Entry 8T49 (electron microscopy, 3.20 A resolution); this record covers chains A and B of the 18 polymer chains in the assembly.

Chain A:
Protein: MD65 N332-GT5 SOSIP gp120
Source organism: Human immunodeficiency virus 1
Amino-acid sequence (481 residues; numbered 31 to 513 plus 11 insertion-coded residues; 13 numbers in that range are skipped by the numbering (no residue carries them; nothing is unmodelled there); the number before each row is that of its first residue; a row labelled like 185A-185J holds insertion residues (185A, then the next letters in order)):
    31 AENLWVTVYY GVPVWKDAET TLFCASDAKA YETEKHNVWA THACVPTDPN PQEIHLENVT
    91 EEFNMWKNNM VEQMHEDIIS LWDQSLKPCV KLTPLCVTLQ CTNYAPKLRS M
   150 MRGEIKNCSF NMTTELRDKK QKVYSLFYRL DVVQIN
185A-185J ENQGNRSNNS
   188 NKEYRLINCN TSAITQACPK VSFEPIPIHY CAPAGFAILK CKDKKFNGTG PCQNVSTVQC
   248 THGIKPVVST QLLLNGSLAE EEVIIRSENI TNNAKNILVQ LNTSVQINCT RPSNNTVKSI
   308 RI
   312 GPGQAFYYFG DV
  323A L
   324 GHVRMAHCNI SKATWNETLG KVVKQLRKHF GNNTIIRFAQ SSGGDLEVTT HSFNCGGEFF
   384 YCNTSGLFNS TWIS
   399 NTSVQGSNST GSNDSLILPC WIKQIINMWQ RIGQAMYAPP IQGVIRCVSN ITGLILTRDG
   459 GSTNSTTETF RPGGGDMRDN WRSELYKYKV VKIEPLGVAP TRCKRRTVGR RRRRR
Not modelled in the structure: 31-32, 58-65, 185A-185J, 399-411, 458-462, 505-513
Disulfides: Cys-54/Cys-74, Cys-119/Cys-205, Cys-126/Cys-196, Cys-131/Cys-157, Cys-218/Cys-247, Cys-228/Cys-239, Cys-296/Cys-331, Cys-378/Cys-445, Cys-385/Cys-418
Covalent attachments: N-acetylglucosamine (NAG) linked to Asn-88, Asn-156, Asn-160, Asn-197, Asn-234, Asn-241, Asn-262, Asn-276, Asn-289, Asn-295, Asn-301, Asn-339, Asn-355, Asn-386, Asn-392, Asn-448; glycan linked to Asn-332

Chain B:
Protein: MD65 N332-GT5 SOSIP gp41
Source organism: Human immunodeficiency virus 1
Amino-acid sequence (153 residues; each row starts with the number of its first residue):
   512 AAGIGASSDG FLGAAGSTMG AASMTLTVQA RNLLSGIVQQ QSNLLRAPEP QQHLLKDTHW
   572 GIKQLQARVL AVEHYLRDQQ LLGIWGCSGK LICCTNVPWN SSWSNRNLSE IWDNMTWLQW
   632 DKEISNYTQI IYGLLEESQN QQEKNEQDLL ALD
Not modelled in the structure: 512-519, 547-571
Disulfides: Cys-598/Cys-604
Covalent attachments: N-acetylglucosamine (NAG) linked to Asn-611, Asn-618, Asn-637

How chain A and chain B interact:
Pairs across the interface (95):
  Leu-34(A) with Pro-609(B); Trp-610(B), hydrogen bond (backbone-backbone); Leu-619(B), hydrophobic
  Trp-35(A) with Asn-607(B); Val-608(B); Pro-609(B)
  Val-36(A) with Thr-606(B), hydrogen bond (backbone-side chain); Val-608(B), hydrogen bond (backbone-backbone); Trp-610(B), hydrophobic; Trp-614(B), hydrophobic; Ile-642(B), hydrophobic
  Thr-37(A) with Cys-604(B)
  Val-38(A) with Leu-593(B), hydrophobic; Trp-596(B), hydrophobic; Leu-602(B); Ile-603(B); Cys-604(B), hydrogen bond (backbone-backbone); Leu-646(B), hydrophobic
  Tyr-39(A) with Leu-537(B), hydrophobic; Leu-602(B); Ile-603(B), hydrophobic; Trp-623(B); Trp-628(B), hydrophobic
  Tyr-40(A) with Leu-537(B); Leu-544(B); Tyr-586(B); Gln-590(B), hydrogen bond; Leu-593(B), hydrophobic; Leu-602(B), hydrogen bond (backbone-backbone)
  Gly-41(A) with Leu-537(B); Gln-540(B), hydrogen bond (backbone-side chain)
  Val-42(A) with Leu-537(B); Trp-628(B), hydrophobic
  Pro-43(A) with Ala-526(B); Ala-533(B), hydrophobic
  Val-44(A) with Trp-628(B); Leu-629(B)
  Trp-45(A) with Ala-526(B), hydrophobic; Leu-629(B)
  Lys-46(A) with Asp-632(B), salt bridge
  Thr-51(A) with Lys-574(B); Gln-575(B)
  Leu-52(A) with Gln-575(B)
  Phe-53(A) with Gln-575(B)
  Ile-84(A) with Phe-522(B); Gly-524(B)
  Leu-86(A) with Leu-523(B)
  Glu-87(A) with Gly-527(B)
  Asn-88(A) with Gly-527(B)
  Val-89(A) with Gly-527(B)
  Glu-106(A) with Lys-574(B), salt bridge
  Ala-221(A) with Leu-544(B); Leu-545(B); Ser-546(B)
  Gly-222(A) with Asn-543(B); Leu-544(B)
  Ala-224(A) with Phe-522(B), hydrophobic
  Thr-244(A) with Phe-522(B); Leu-523(B)
  Lys-490(A) with His-585(B)
  Ile-491(A) with Phe-522(B), hydrophobic; Leu-523(B), hydrophobic
  Pro-493(A) with Leu-544(B), hydrophobic; Asp-589(B)
  Leu-494(A) with Asp-589(B); Leu-592(B), hydrophobic; Leu-593(B), hydrophobic
  Val-496(A) with Trp-628(B); Trp-631(B), hydrogen bond (backbone-side chain); Ile-635(B), hydrophobic; Ile-642(B), hydrophobic
  Ala-497(A) with Met-530(B), hydrophobic; Trp-623(B), hydrophobic; Trp-628(B), hydrophobic; Trp-631(B)
  Pro-498(A) with Trp-610(B), hydrophobic; Leu-619(B); Ile-622(B), hydrophobic; Trp-623(B), hydrogen bond (backbone-side chain); Trp-631(B)
  Thr-499(A) with Trp-623(B)
  Arg-500(A) with Leu-619(B)
  Cys-501(A) with Cys-605(B), disulfide; Thr-606(B)
  Lys-502(A) with Thr-606(B); Asn-607(B)
  Arg-503(A) with Trp-596(B), hydrogen bond (side chain-backbone); Gly-597(B); Cys-598(B); Cys-604(B), hydrogen bond; Cys-605(B), hydrogen bond (side chain-backbone); Thr-606(B), hydrogen bond (backbone-backbone); Asn-607(B), hydrogen bond (backbone-side chain); Gln-650(B), hydrogen bond; Gln-653(B), hydrogen bond
Interface residues without a listed pair, chain A (40 interface residues in all): Thr-50, Glu-492
Interface residues without a listed pair, chain B (54 interface residues in all): Gly-521, Ala-525, Ser-534, Ala-541, Ala-578, Arg-579, Ala-582, Tyr-643
Inter-chain disulfides: Cys-501(A)/Cys-605(B)

Overview:
40 residues of chain A face 54 of chain B across their interface, with 1 disulfide bond, 16 hydrogen bonds and
2 salt bridges. Among the polar pairs are Lys-46(A)/Asp-632(B), Glu-106(A)/Lys-574(B) and
Val-36(A)/Thr-606(B).
Here chain A is MD65 N332-GT5 SOSIP gp120 and chain B is MD65 N332-GT5 SOSIP gp41, both from Human
immunodeficiency virus 1. Entry 8T49 (MD65 N332-GT5 SOSIP in complex with RM_N332_03 Fab and RM20A3 Fab) was
determined by electron microscopy together with 8T4B, 8T4D, 8T4K and 8T4L from the same study.
